PDB entry 7UIX | electron microscopy, 3.24 A resolution | chains A and F of the 14 polymer chains in the assembly

Chain A (and F):
Name: ATP-dependent Clp protease ATP-binding subunit ClpA
From: Escherichia coli
Notes: chain F of this document is another copy of the same molecule, construct and numbering; everything in this record applies to it too
Reference sequence: A0A836NDF2 (A0A836NDF2_ECOLX); residues 1-758 here = UniProt positions 1-758
Amino-acid sequence (758 residues; each row starts with the number of its first residue):
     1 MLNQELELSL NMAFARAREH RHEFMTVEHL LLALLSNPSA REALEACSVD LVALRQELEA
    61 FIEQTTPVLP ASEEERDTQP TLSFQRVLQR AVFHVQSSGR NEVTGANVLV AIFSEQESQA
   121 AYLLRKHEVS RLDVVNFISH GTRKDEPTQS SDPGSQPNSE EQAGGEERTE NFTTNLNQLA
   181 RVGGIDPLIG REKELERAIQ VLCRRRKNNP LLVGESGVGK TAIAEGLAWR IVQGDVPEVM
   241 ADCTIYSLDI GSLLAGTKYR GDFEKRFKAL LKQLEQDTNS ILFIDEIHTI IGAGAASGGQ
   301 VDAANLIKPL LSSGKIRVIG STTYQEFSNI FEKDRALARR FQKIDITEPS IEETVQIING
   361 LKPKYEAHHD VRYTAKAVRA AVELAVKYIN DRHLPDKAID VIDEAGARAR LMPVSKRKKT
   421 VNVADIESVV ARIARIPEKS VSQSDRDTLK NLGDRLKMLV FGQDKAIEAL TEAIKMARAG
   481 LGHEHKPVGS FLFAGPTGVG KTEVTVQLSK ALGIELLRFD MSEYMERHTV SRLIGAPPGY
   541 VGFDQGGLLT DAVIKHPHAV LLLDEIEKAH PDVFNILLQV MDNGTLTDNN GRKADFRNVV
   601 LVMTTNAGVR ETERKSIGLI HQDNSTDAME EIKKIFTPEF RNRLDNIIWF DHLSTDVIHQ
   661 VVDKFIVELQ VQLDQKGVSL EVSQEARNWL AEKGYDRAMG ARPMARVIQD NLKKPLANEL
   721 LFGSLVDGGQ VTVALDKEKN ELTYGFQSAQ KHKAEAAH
Not modelled in the structure: 1-171, 749-758 (chain F: 1-170, 607-611, 627-628, 749-758)
Construct notes: conflict Thr169 (Met in A0A836NDF2)
Bound ions: Mg2+: Thr221 (together with ADP)
Ligand contacts:
  - ADP (adenosine-5'-diphosphate), molecule 1: Leu188, Ile189, Arg191, Ser216, Gly217, Val218, Gly219, Lys220, Thr221, Ala222, Asp285, Ile357, Pro395, Ile399
  - ADP, molecule 2: Val460, Phe461, Gln463, Gly498, Val499, Gly500, Thr502, Arg518, Leu653, Val657, Val661, Lys664, Phe665, Ala701, Arg702

Interface between chain A and chain F:
Contacting residue pairs (54):
  Arg197(A) - Glu404(F)  salt bridge
  Arg197(A) - Arg432(F)
  Ile199(A) - Leu411(F)  hydrophobic
  Gln200(A) - Glu404(F)
  Gln200(A) - Ala407(F)
  Gln200(A) - Arg408(F)  hydrogen bond (side chain-backbone)
  Gln200(A) - Leu411(F)
  Cys203(A) - His368(F)
  Cys203(A) - His369(F)  hydrogen bond (backbone-side chain)
  Cys203(A) - Ala407(F)  hydrophobic
  Arg204(A) - His369(F)
  Arg204(A) - Asp400(F)  salt bridge
  Arg204(A) - Asp403(F)  salt bridge
  Arg204(A) - Glu404(F)  salt bridge
  Arg205(A) - Tyr365(F)
  Arg205(A) - His368(F)
  Arg205(A) - His369(F)
  Arg205(A) - Asp403(F)  hydrogen bond (backbone-side chain)
  Arg206(A) - Gly184(F)
  Arg206(A) - Tyr365(F)
  Arg206(A) - Asp403(F)  hydrogen bond (backbone-side chain)
  Lys207(A) - Asp396(F)  salt bridge
  Lys207(A) - Asp400(F)  salt bridge
  Pro237(A) - Leu411(F)  hydrophobic
  Glu238(A) - Arg417(F)  salt bridge
  Val239(A) - Arg410(F)
  Asn305(A) - Ser252(F)
  Arg335(A) - Gly217(F)
  Arg335(A) - Glu286(F)
  Asp345(A) - Arg435(F)  salt bridge
  Arg446(A) - Leu721(F)
  Arg446(A) - Phe722(F)  hydrogen bond (side chain-backbone)
  Leu449(A) - Leu721(F)  hydrophobic
  Glu472(A) - Lys714(F)
  Ala473(A) - Lys714(F)
  Met476(A) - Gln709(F)
  Met476(A) - Lys713(F)
  Met476(A) - Lys714(F)
  Met476(A) - Ala717(F)  hydrophobic
  Ala479(A) - Lys676(F)  hydrogen bond (backbone-side chain)
  Gly480(A) - Gln672(F)  hydrogen bond (backbone-side chain)
  Leu481(A) - Gln672(F)
  Leu481(A) - Lys713(F)  hydrogen bond (backbone-side chain)
  Leu481(A) - Ala717(F)  hydrophobic
  Gly482(A) - Gln672(F)  hydrogen bond (backbone-side chain)
  Gly482(A) - Lys713(F)
  Arg527(A) - Gly542(F)  hydrogen bond (side chain-backbone)
  Arg527(A) - Gln545(F)  hydrogen bond
  Arg527(A) - Gly546(F)  hydrogen bond (side chain-backbone)
  Ser531(A) - Gln545(F)
  Glu639(A) - Asp520(F)
  Asn642(A) - Arg706(F)
  Leu644(A) - Arg706(F)  hydrogen bond (backbone-side chain)
  Asp645(A) - Arg706(F)  hydrogen bond (backbone-side chain)
Other interface residues (no listed pair), chain A (42 interface residues in all): Glu196, Pro309, Arg339, Lys450, Lys475, Arg478, His483, His528, Tyr540, His570, Asn575, Thr637, Arg643
Other interface residues (no listed pair), chain F (48 interface residues in all): Phe172, Asp186, Glu215, Ser216, Thr221, Gly251, Lys364, Arg518, Ser522, Arg532, Asp544, Leu548, Glu668, Leu669, Leu673, Arg702, Gly723

Summary:
The interface between chain A and chain F involves 42 residues on one side and 48 on the other; the contacts
include 14 hydrogen bonds and 8 salt bridges. Polar contacts include Arg197(A)-Glu404(F), Arg204(A)-Asp400(F)
and Arg204(A)-Asp403(F). Ligands of chain A: ADP.
Both chains are ATP-dependent Clp protease ATP-binding subunit ClpA (Escherichia coli). Entry 7UIX (ClpAP
complex bound to ClpS N-terminal extension, class I) was determined by electron microscopy, deposited together
with 7UIV, 7UIW, 7UIZ, 7UJ0 and 7UIY.
